7C20 - chain A; structure by X-ray diffraction, 3.00 A resolution.

# Chain A
Name: Phosphoprotein
Source organism: Rabies virus (strain Nishigahara RCEH)
UniProt: Q9IPJ8 (PHOSP_RABVN); numbering as in UniProt (aligned over 186-297)
Chain sequence (115 residues; numbered 183 to 297; the number before each row is that of its first residue):
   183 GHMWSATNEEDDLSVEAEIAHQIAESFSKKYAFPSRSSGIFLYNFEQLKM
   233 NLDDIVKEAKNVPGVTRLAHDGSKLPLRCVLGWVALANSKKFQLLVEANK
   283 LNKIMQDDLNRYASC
Not modelled in the structure: 183-193, 296-297
Construct notes: expression tag (183-185); engineered mutation Ala214 (Lys in Q9IPJ8)
UniProt features mapped onto this chain:
  - modified residue (Phosphoserine): Ser210, Ser271
  - natural variant: Asn226 (N226H: In strain: Ni-CE)
From the paper describing this entry:
  - mutagenesis - K214A: unchanged stability
  - interface residues: Trp265
  - mutagenesis - W265G: decreased stability

# In short
From the paper: W265G reduces stability; the interface residue Trp265.
Chain A is Phosphoprotein (Rabies virus (strain Nishigahara RCEH)); the structure, Crystal structure of Rabies
virus (Nishigahara strain) phosphoprotein C-terminal domain (K214A), was determined by X-ray diffraction
together with 7C21 from the same study.
